8ETS - chains Q and V of the 10 polymer chains in the assembly; structure by electron microscopy, 3.04 A resolution.

Chain Q:
Protein: Chromatin-remodeling ATPase INO80
Organism: Saccharomyces cerevisiae S288C
Notes: EC 3.6.4.-
UniProtKB: P53115 (INO80_YEAST); numbering as in UniProt (aligned over 948-1432)
Amino-acid sequence (485 residues; each row starts with the number of its first residue):
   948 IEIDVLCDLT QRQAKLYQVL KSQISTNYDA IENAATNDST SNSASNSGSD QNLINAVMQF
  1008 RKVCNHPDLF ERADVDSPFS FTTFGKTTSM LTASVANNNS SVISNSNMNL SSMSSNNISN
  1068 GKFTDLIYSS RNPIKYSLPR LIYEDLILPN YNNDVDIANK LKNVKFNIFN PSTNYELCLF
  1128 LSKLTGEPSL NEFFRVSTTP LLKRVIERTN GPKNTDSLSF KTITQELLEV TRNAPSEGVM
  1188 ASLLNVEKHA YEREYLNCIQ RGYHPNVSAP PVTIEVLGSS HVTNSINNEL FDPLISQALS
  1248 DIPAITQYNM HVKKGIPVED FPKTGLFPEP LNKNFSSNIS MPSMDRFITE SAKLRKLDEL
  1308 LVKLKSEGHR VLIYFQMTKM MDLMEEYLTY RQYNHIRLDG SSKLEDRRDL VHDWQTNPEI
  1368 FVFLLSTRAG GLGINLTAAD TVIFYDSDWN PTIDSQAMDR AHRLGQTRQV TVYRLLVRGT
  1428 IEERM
Unresolved in the structure: 986-998, 1037-1068, 1346-1355, 1375-1381, 1409-1413

Chain V:
Protein: RuvB-like protein 1
Organism: Saccharomyces cerevisiae S288C
Notes: EC 3.6.4.12
UniProtKB: Q03940 (RUVB1_YEAST); numbering as in UniProt (aligned over 21-463)
Amino-acid sequence (443 residues; each row starts with the number of its first residue):
    21 VTRTAAHTHI KGLGLDESGV AKRVEGGFVG QIEAREACGV IVDLIKAKKM SGRAILLAGG
    81 PSTGKTALAL AISQELGPKV PFCPLVGSEL YSVEVKKTET LMENFRRAIG LRIKETKEVY
   141 EGEVTELTPE DAENPLGGYG KTISHVIVGL KSAKGTKTLR LDPTIYESIQ REKVSIGDVI
   201 YIEANTGAVK RVGRSDAYAT EFDLETEEYV PLPKGEVHKK KEIVQDVTLH DLDVANARPQ
   261 GGQDVISMMG QLLKPKKTEI TEKLRQEVNK VVAKYIDQGV AELIPGVLFI DEVNMLDIEI
   321 FTYLNKALES NIAPVVVLAS NRGMTTVRGT EDVISPHGVP PDLIDRLLIV RTLPYDKDEI
   381 RTIIERRATV ERLQVESSAL DLLATMGTET SLRYALQLLA PCGILAQTSN RKEIVVNDVN
   441 EAKLLFLDAK RSTKILETSA NYL

Interface between chain Q and chain V:
Residue-residue contacts (110):
  K962(Q) with P98(V)
  Q965(Q) with P98(V)
  V966(Q) with P98(V)
  S969(Q) with K66(V), hydrogen bond (backbone-side chain); Q94(V); E95(V), hydrogen bond (side chain-backbone); L96(V); G97(V)
  T973(Q) with E37(V)
  N974(Q) with E37(V)
  D976(Q) with E37(V)
  D1021(Q) with K241(V), salt bridge; I243(V)
  V1022(Q) with Y201(V); I243(V)
  S1024(Q) with K137(V), hydrogen bond; Q245(V), hydrogen bond (backbone-side chain)
  P1025(Q) with K137(V), hydrogen bond (backbone-side chain); Q245(V)
  F1026(Q) with I133(V), hydrophobic; E135(V); Q245(V)
  S1027(Q) with E135(V), hydrogen bond (backbone-side chain); K137(V), hydrogen bond; E203(V); N205(V); T206(V)
  F1028(Q) with L252(V), hydrophobic; N256(V); V291(V), hydrophobic
  T1029(Q) with N205(V), hydrogen bond (side chain-backbone); T206(V)
  F1031(Q) with E138(V); A204(V); N205(V)
  K1033(Q) with E138(V)
  T1034(Q) with E138(V), hydrogen bond (backbone-side chain); H238(V); K240(V), hydrogen bond (backbone-side chain)
  F1070(Q) with T178(V); R180(V)
  T1071(Q) with K177(V); T178(V), hydrogen bond (backbone-backbone); L179(V); R180(V), hydrogen bond (backbone-backbone)
  D1072(Q) with R180(V), salt bridge
  L1073(Q) with R180(V), hydrogen bond (backbone-backbone); L181(V), hydrophobic; D182(V)
  I1074(Q) with D182(V)
  Y1075(Q) with D182(V), hydrogen bond (backbone-side chain); I185(V), hydrophobic; T206(V); G262(V); Q263(V), hydrogen bond (side chain-backbone)
  S1077(Q) with N205(V), hydrogen bond (side chain-backbone); T206(V)
  N1079(Q) with N256(V)
  I1081(Q) with N256(V); L284(V), hydrophobic; E287(V)
  K1082(Q) with E287(V)
  N1213(Q) with D251(V)
  V1214(Q) with V247(V), hydrophobic; D251(V); L252(V), hydrophobic; A255(V)
  S1215(Q) with Q260(V)
  A1216(Q) with A255(V); P259(V); Q260(V), hydrogen bond (backbone-backbone); G261(V)
  P1217(Q) with P259(V)
  P1218(Q) with P259(V); D264(V); S267(V)
  E1236(Q) with V265(V)
  L1237(Q) with D264(V); V265(V), hydrogen bond (backbone-backbone); I266(V), hydrophobic
  F1238(Q) with D264(V)
  P1240(Q) with G158(V)
  S1243(Q) with K161(V); V265(V)
  Q1244(Q) with K161(V); T162(V)
  L1246(Q) with R191(V)
  S1247(Q) with E187(V), hydrogen bond
  D1248(Q) with Q190(V)
  I1249(Q) with T162(V)
  P1250(Q) with Y186(V)
  T1253(Q) with D151(V); T162(V)
  N1256(Q) with D151(V), hydrogen bond
  M1257(Q) with P155(V), hydrophobic; L156(V), hydrophobic
  K1261(Q) with A152(V), hydrogen bond (side chain-backbone); P155(V)
  D1267(Q) with L156(V)
  F1274(Q) with M268(V), hydrophobic; L272(V), hydrophobic
  P1275(Q) with L272(V)
  K1280(Q) with R211(V); E227(V), salt bridge; E228(V), salt bridge
  S1283(Q) with E192(V), hydrogen bond
  S1284(Q) with K210(V)
  I1286(Q) with K210(V)
  M1288(Q) with Y201(V), hydrophobic; V212(V), hydrophobic
Other interface residues (no listed pair), chain Q (66 interface residues in all): T1035, S1036, K1069, P1080, L1149, I1242, I1252, I1263, P1269
Other interface residues (no listed pair), chain V (80 interface residues in all): K99, T136, Y140, P149, E153, G160, I163, T184, I202, G207, A208, V209, E242, M269, V288, Y295

In short:
Chain Q and chain V form an interface of 66 and 80 residues respectively; the contacts include 22 hydrogen
bonds and 4 salt bridges. Polar contacts include D1021(Q)-K241(V), D1072(Q)-R180(V) and K1280(Q)-E227(V).
Here chain Q is Chromatin-remodeling ATPase INO80 and chain V is RuvB-like protein 1, both from Saccharomyces
cerevisiae S288C. Entry 8ETS (Class1 of the INO80-Hexasome complex) was determined by electron microscopy
(same publication as 8ETT, 8ETU, 8ETV, 8ETW, 8EU9, 8EUE, 8EUF and 8EUJ).
